PDB entry 8WXO | X-ray diffraction, 1.68 A resolution | chain A

Chain A:
Molecule: ABC-type uncharacterized transport system periplasmic component-like protein
Source organism: Rhodothermus marinus DSM 4252
Reference sequence: D0MDR1 (D0MDR1_RHOM4); numbering as in UniProt (aligned over 22-185)
Amino-acid sequence (164 residues; row label = number of the first residue in the row):
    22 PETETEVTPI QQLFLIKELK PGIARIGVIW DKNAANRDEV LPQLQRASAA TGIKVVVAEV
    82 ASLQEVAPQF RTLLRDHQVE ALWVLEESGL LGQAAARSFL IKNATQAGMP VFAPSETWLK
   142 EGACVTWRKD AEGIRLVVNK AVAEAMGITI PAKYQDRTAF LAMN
Disordered / not traced: 22-26, 183-185
Modified / non-standard residues: Mse130 (selenomethionine; parent Met); Mse167 (selenomethionine; parent Met); Mse184 (selenomethionine)

In short:
Chain A is ABC-type uncharacterized transport system periplasmic component-like protein (Rhodothermus marinus
DSM 4252); the structure, Crystal structure of substrate-binding protein from Rhodothermus marinus (Dose III),
was determined by X-ray diffraction, deposited together with 8WXM, 8WXN and 8WXP.
